7DZM - chains A and E of the 5 polymer chains in the assembly; structure by X-ray diffraction, 2.25 A resolution.

# Chain A
Name: MHC class I antigen
Organism: Homo sapiens
UniProt: I3ZN85 (I3ZN85_HUMAN); residues 3-279 here correspond to UniProt positions 25-301 (UniProt number = residue number + 22)
Sequence (278 residues; row label = number of the first residue in the row):
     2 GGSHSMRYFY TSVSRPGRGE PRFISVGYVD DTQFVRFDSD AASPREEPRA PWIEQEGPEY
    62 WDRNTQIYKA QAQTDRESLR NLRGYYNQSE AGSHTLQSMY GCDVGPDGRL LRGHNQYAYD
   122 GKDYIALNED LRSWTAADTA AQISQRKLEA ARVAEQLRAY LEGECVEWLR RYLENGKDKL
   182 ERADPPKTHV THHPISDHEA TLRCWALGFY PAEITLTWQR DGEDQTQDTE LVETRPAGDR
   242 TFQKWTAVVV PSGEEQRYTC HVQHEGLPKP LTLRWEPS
Differences from the reference sequence: expression tag (2)
Disulfide bonds: Cys103-Cys166, Cys205-Cys261

# Chain E
Name: alpha chain T18A TCR
Organism: Homo sapiens
Sequence (207 residues; row label = number of the first residue in the row):
     1 MGDAKTTQPP SMDCAEGRAA NLPCNHSTIS GNEYVYWYRQ IHSQGPQYII HGLKNNETNE
    61 MASLIITEDR KSSTLILPHA TLRDTAVYYC IVRGLNNAGN MLTFGGGTRL MVKPDIQNPD
   121 PAVYQLRDSK SSDKSVCLFT DFDSQTNVSQ SKDSDVYITD KCVLDMRSMD FKSNSAVAWS
   181 NKSDFACANA FNNSIIPEDT FFPSPEL
Disordered / not traced: 1-2, 204-207
Disulfide bonds: Cys24-Cys90, Cys137-Cys187
From the paper describing this entry:
  - contacts within the chain: Gly94-Gly99 (hydrogen bond), Arg93-Asn100 (hydrogen bond)

# Chain A / chain E interface
Contacting residue pairs (5):
  Arg153(A) with Tyr34(E)
  Glu156(A) with Tyr34(E), hydrogen bond; Leu95(E)
  Gln157(A) with Leu95(E)
  Glu165(A) with Asn96(E), hydrogen bond
Also at the interface, not in a pair above, chain A (5 interface residues in all): Ala160
Also at the interface, not in a pair above, chain E (4 interface residues in all): Asn32
From the paper, about this interface:
  - pairs named by the authors: Glu165(A)-Asn96(E), Glu165(A)-Asn32(E), Tyr34(E)-Glu156(A), Tyr34(E)-Arg153(A), Leu95(E)-Gln157(A), Leu95(E)-Glu156(A), Leu95(E)-Ala160(A)

# Overview
5 residues of chain A face 4 of chain E across their interface, with 2 hydrogen bonds. Polar contacts include
Glu156(A)-Tyr34(E) and Glu165(A)-Asn96(E). The paper describes contacts between Glu165(A) and Asn96(E),
Glu165(A) and Asn32(E) and Tyr34(E) and Glu156(A) among others. From the paper: contacts within the chain
involving Gly99(E), Gly94(E) and Asn100(E) among others.
Here chain A is MHC class I antigen and chain E is alpha chain T18A TCR, both from Homo sapiens. Entry 7DZM
(Crystal Structure of the cross-restricted T18A TCR and HLAB8101 bound to HIV-1 Gag TL9 peptide) was
determined by X-ray diffraction (same publication as 7DZN).
